Entry 8C5S (electron microscopy, 3.75 A resolution); this record covers chains B and A of the 5 polymer chains in the assembly.

# Chain B
Molecule: Mitochondrial transcription factor 1
Source organism: Saccharomyces cerevisiae S288C
Notes: EC 2.1.1.-
Reference sequence: P14908 (MTF1_YEAST); residue numbers follow UniProt; this construct covers 2-341
Amino-acid sequence (354 residues; each row starts with the number of its first residue; numbers below 1 keep their minus sign (Met-12 is residue -12)):
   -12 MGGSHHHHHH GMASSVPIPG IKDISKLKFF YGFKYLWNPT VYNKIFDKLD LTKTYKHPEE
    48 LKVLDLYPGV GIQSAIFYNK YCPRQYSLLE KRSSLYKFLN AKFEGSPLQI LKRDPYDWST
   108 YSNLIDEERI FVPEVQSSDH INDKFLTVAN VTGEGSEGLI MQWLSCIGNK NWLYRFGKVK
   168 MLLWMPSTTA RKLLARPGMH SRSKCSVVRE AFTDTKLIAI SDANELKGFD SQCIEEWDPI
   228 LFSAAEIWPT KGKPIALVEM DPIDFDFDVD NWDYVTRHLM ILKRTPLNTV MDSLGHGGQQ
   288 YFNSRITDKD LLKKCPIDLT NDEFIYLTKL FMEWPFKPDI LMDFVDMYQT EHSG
Disordered / not traced: -12 to 1, 338-341
Differences from the reference sequence: initiating methionine (-12); expression tag (-11 to 1)
UniProt features mapped onto this chain:
  - binding site (S-adenosyl-L-methionine): Leu23, Glu77, Asp101, Asn137
What the authors report for this chain:
  - mutagenesis - F16A/Y18A, D101A (approximately 30%), Y103A (about 100-fold): decreased catalytic activity

# Chain A
Molecule: DNA-directed RNA polymerase, mitochondrial
Source organism: Saccharomyces cerevisiae S288C
Notes: EC 2.7.7.6
Reference sequence: P13433 (RPOM_YEAST); residue numbers follow UniProt; this construct covers 100-1351
Amino-acid sequence (1262 residues; numbered 90 to 1351; the number before each row is that of its first residue):
    90 GAMGSGIQRP SAVTSMTRTR DVMQLWSLLE ACLQSNLMKR AFSILESLYL VPEHKQRFIE
   150 DYNMYLNSFS KNDPNFPILK MNEKLTNDLE TSFKDVNYND KTLAIMIHHA LNFHSTTSSM
   210 LLKPIISAYL KMSVNGIREI FSCLDILTIS DLNILMNDLK VITPSQLPNS VRPILESLTL
   270 SPTPVNNIEN EEGLNKVEAE NDSKLHKASN ASSDSIKKPS LDPLREVSFH GSTEVLSKDA
   330 EKLIAVDTIG MRVIRHTLLG LSLTPEQKEQ ISKFKFDAND NVLKMKPTKN DDNNNSINFF
   390 EIYNSLPTLE EKKAFESALN IFNQDRQKVL ENRATEAARE RWKHDFEEAK ARGDISIEKN
   450 LNVKLWKWYN EMLPLVKEEI NHCRSLLSEK LSDKKGLNKV DTNRLGYGPY LTLIDPGKMC
   510 VITILELLKL NSTGGVIEGM RTARAVISVG KAIEMEFRSE QVLKSESQAF RDVNKKSPEF
   570 KKLVQNAKSV FRSSQIEQSK ILWPQSIRAR IGSVLISMLI QVAKVSVQGV DPVTKAKVHG
   630 EAPAFAHGYQ YHNGSKLGVL KIHKTLIRQL NGERLIASVQ PQLLPMLVEP KPWVNWRSGG
   690 YHYTQSTLLR TKDSPEQVAY LKAASDNGDI DRVYDGLNVL GRTPWTVNRK VFDVVSQVWN
   750 KGEGFLDIPG AQDEMVLPPA PPKNSDPSIL RAWKLQVKTI ANKFSSDRSN RCDTNYKLEI
   810 ARAFLGEKLY FPHNLDFRGR AYPLSPHFNH LGNDMSRGLL IFWHGKKLGP SGLKWLKIHL
   870 SNLFGFDKLP LKDRVAFTES HLQDIKDSAE NPLTGDRWWT TADKPWQALA TCFELNEVMK
   930 MDNPEEFISH QPVHQDGTCN GLQHYAALGG DVEGATQVNL VPSDKPQDVY AHVARLVQKR
   990 LEIAAEKGDE NAKILKDKIT RKVVKQTVMT NVYGVTYVGA TFQIAKQLSP IFDDRKESLD
  1050 FSKYLTKHVF SAIRELFHSA HLIQDWLGES AKRISKSIRL DVDEKSFKNG NKPDFMSSVI
  1110 WTTPLGLPIV QPYREESKKQ VETNLQTVFI SDPFAVNPVN ARRQKAGLPP NFIHSLDASH
  1170 MLLSAAECGK QGLDFASVHD SYWTHASDID TMNVVLREQF IKLHEVDLVL RLKEEFDQRY
  1230 KNYVKIGKLK RSTDLAQKII RIRKDLSRKL GRSTTLADEI YFEKKRQELL NSPLIEDRNV
  1290 GEKMVTTVSL FEDITDLDAL ELENGGDENS GMSVLLPLRL PEIPPKGDFD VTVLRNSQYF
  1350 FS
Disordered / not traced: 90-385, 554-588, 1312-1318
Differences from the reference sequence: expression tag (90-99)

# Chain B / chain A interface
Residue-residue contacts (43):
  Trp105(B) - Pro776(A)  hydrophobic
  Asn156(B) - Asn773(A)
  Asn158(B) - Ser774(A)
  Asn158(B) - Pro776(A)
  Val256(B) - Lys772(A)
  His265(B) - Tyr638(A)
  Ile268(B) - Tyr638(A)  hydrophobic
  Ile268(B) - Tyr640(A)  hydrophobic
  Ile268(B) - Lys645(A)
  Leu269(B) - Tyr638(A)  hydrophobic
  Asp279(B) - His636(A)
  Ser280(B) - His636(A)
  His283(B) - Pro632(A)
  His283(B) - Ala635(A)
  His283(B) - Lys650(A)
  His283(B) - Ile651(A)
  His283(B) - His652(A)
  Gly284(B) - Pro632(A)
  Met319(B) - Pro621(A)
  Glu320(B) - Pro621(A)
  Pro322(B) - Val619(A)
  Pro322(B) - Asp620(A)
  Phe323(B) - Gly618(A)
  Phe323(B) - Val627(A)
  Phe323(B) - Gly629(A)
  Phe331(B) - Trp782(A)  hydrophobic
  Val332(B) - Lys783(A)
  Val332(B) - Lys787(A)  hydrogen bond (backbone-side chain)
  Asp333(B) - Ile526(A)
  Asp333(B) - Val786(A)
  Asp333(B) - Lys787(A)
  Asp333(B) - Ala790(A)
  Met334(B) - Gly524(A)
  Met334(B) - Lys787(A)
  Tyr335(B) - Gly524(A)
  Tyr335(B) - Gln639(A)  hydrogen bond
  Tyr335(B) - Tyr640(A)
  Tyr335(B) - His641(A)
  Tyr335(B) - Leu646(A)
  Tyr335(B) - Val648(A)
  Tyr335(B) - Lys787(A)
  Gln336(B) - Asn791(A)
  Thr337(B) - His641(A)  hydrogen bond (backbone-side chain)
Also at the interface, not in a pair above, chain B (28 interface residues in all): Ser109, Asp257, Arg264, Gly282, Trp321, Lys324
Also at the interface, not in a pair above, chain A (41 interface residues in all): Val525, Val616, Gln617, His628, Ala631, Ala633, Gly637, Asp775, Ser777, Leu779

# Overview
28 residues of chain B face 41 of chain A across their interface; the contacts include 3 hydrogen bonds. Polar
contacts include Val332(B)-Lys787(A), Tyr335(B)-Gln639(A) and Thr337(B)-His641(A). From UniProt: 4
S-adenosyl-L-methionine-binding residues on chain B. From the paper: F16A/Y18A, D101A and Y103A of chain B
reduce catalytic activity.
Chain B is Mitochondrial transcription factor 1 and chain A is DNA-directed RNA polymerase, mitochondrial,
both from Saccharomyces cerevisiae S288C; the structure, Cryo-EM structure of yeast mitochondrial RNA
polymerase transcription initiation complex with 7-mer RNA, pppGpGpUpApApApU (IC7), was determined by electron
microscopy together with 8AP1, 8ATT, 8ATV, 8ATW, 8C5U and 8Q63 from the same study.
